PDB entry 6CR6 | X-ray diffraction, 2.10 A resolution | chains P and A of the 4 polymer chains in the assembly

# Chain P
Molecule: Primer Strand
Sequence (10 nucleotides; each row starts with the number of its first residue):
     1 GCTGATGCGC
Modified positions: DOC (2',3'-dideoxycytidine-5'-monophosphate) at position 10
Metal / ion sites: Na+: DG9 (shared with Thr-101(A), Val-103(A), Ile-106(A) of chain A)

# Chain A
Molecule: DNA polymerase beta
From: Homo sapiens
Notes: EC 2.7.7.7, 4.2.99.-
UniProtKB: P06746 (DPOLB_HUMAN); numbering as in UniProt (aligned over 1-335)
Amino-acid sequence (335 residues; numbered 1 to 335; the number before each row is that of its first residue):
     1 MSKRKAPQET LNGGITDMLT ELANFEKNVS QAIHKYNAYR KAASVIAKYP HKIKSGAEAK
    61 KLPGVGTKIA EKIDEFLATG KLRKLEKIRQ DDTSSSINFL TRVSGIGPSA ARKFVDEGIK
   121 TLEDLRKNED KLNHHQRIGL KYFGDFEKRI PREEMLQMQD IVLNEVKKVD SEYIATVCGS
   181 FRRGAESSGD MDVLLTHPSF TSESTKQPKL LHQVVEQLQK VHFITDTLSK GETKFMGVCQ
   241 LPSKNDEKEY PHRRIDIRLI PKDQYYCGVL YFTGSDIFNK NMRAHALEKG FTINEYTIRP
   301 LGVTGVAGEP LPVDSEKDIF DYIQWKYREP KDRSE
Not modelled in the structure: 1-9
Curated features (UniProtKB/Swiss-Prot):
  - region: Arg-183 to Asp-192 (DNA-binding)
  - active site: Lys-72 (Nucleophile)
  - binding site (K(+)): Lys-60, Leu-62, Val-65, Thr-101, Val-103, Ile-106
  - binding site (Na(+)): Lys-60, Leu-62, Val-65, Thr-101, Val-103, Ile-106
  - binding site (dATP): Arg-149, Ser-180, Arg-183, Gly-189, Asp-190
  - binding site (dCTP): Arg-149, Ser-180, Arg-183, Gly-189, Asp-190
  - binding site (dGTP): Arg-149, Ser-180, Arg-183, Gly-189, Asp-190, Asp-192
  - binding site (dTTP): Arg-149, Ser-180, Arg-183, Gly-189, Asp-190
  - binding site (Mg(2+)): Asp-190, Asp-192, Asp-256
  - modified residue: Lys-72 (N6-acetyllysine), Arg-83 (Omega-N-methylarginine), Arg-152 (Omega-N-methylarginine)
  - cross-link (Glycyl lysine isopeptide (Lys-Gly)): Lys-41 (interchain with G-Cter in ubiquitin), Lys-61 (interchain with G-Cter in ubiquitin), Lys-81 (interchain with G-Cter in ubiquitin)
  - natural variant: Leu-22 (L22P: Found in a gastric cancer sample; uncertain significance), Tyr-39 (Y39C: Found in a gastric cancer sample; uncertain significance), Gly-118 (G118V: Decreased DNA-directed DNA polymerase activity), Arg-137 (R137Q: Decreased function in base-excision repair), Arg-149 (R149I: Decreased DNA-directed DNA polymerase activity), Asp-160 (D160N: Found in a gastric cancer sample; uncertain significance), Cys-239 (C239R: Found in a gastric cancer sample; uncertain significance), Lys-289 (K289M: Found in a colon cancer sample; uncertain significance), Asn-294 (N294D: Found in a gastric cancer sample; uncertain significance), Glu-295 (E295K: Found in a gastric cancer sample; uncertain significance)
  - mutagenesis: Phe-25 (F25W: No effect on 5'-dRP lyase activity. Decreased ssDNA binding), His-34 (H34G: Decreased 5'-dRP lyase activity. Decreased ssDNA binding), Lys-35 (K35A: Decreased 5'-dRP lyase activity. Decreased ssDNA binding. Loss of 5'-dRP lyase activity; when associated with A-68 and A-72. Decreased ssDNA binding; when associated with A-68 and A-72 ...), Tyr-39 (Y39F: No effect on 5'-dRP lyase activity; Y39Q: Abolishes DNA polymerase and 5'-dRP lyase activity), Lys-41 (K41R: Abolishes ubiquitination; when associated with R-61 and R-81), Lys-60 (K60A: Decreased 5'-dRP lyase activity. Decreased ssDNA binding), Lys-61 (K61R: Abolishes ubiquitination; when associated with R-41 and R-81), Lys-68 (K68A: No effect on 5'-dRP lyase activity. Decreased ssDNA binding. Loss of 5'-dRP lyase activity; when associated with A-35 and A-72. Decreased ssDNA binding; when associated with A-35 and A-72 ...), Glu-71 (E71Q: No effect on 5'-dRP lyase activity. No effect on structure shown by circular dichroism. No effect on ssDNA binding), Lys-72 (K72A: Severely reduced 5'-dRP lyase activity. Does not affect ssDNA binding. Loss of 5'-dRP lyase activity; when associated with A-35 and A-68. Decreased ssDNA binding ...), Glu-75 (E75A: Slightly decreased 5'-dRP lyase activity. Decreased ssDNA binding. No effect on structure shown by circular dichroism), Lys-81 (K81R: Abolishes ubiquitination; when associated with R-41 and R-61), 5 further mutagenesis entries in UniProt
Metal / ion sites: Na+ site 1: Lys-60, Leu-62, Val-65 (shared with 1 residue of chain D); Na+ site 2: Thr-101, Val-103, Ile-106 (shared with DG9(P) of chain P); Mg2+: Asp-190, Asp-192 (together with HGV); Na+ site 3: Asp-190, Asp-192, Asp-256 (together with HGV)
Residues lining bound ligands: HGV (2'-deoxy-5'-O-[(R)-hydroxy({(R)-hydroxy[(1S)-1-phosphonoethyl]phosphoryl}oxy)phosphoryl]adenosine): Arg-149, Gly-179, Ser-180, Arg-183, Ser-188, Gly-189, Asp-190, Asp-192, Tyr-271, Phe-272, Thr-273, Gly-274, Ser-275, Asp-276, Asn-279, Arg-283

# Interface between chain P and chain A
Contacting residue pairs (16; chain P residue first):
  DG7(P) with Ser-109(A), phosphate contact
  DC8(P) with Gly-105(A), sugar contact; Gly-107(A), hydrogen bond to the phosphate; Pro-108(A), phosphate contact; Ser-109(A), hydrogen bond to the phosphate; Ala-110(A), hydrogen bond to the phosphate
  DG9(P) with Val-103(A), phosphate contact; Ser-104(A), phosphate contact; Gly-105(A), hydrogen bond to the phosphate; Ile-106(A), phosphate contact; His-135(A), sugar contact; Lys-234(A), base contact; Arg-254(A), phosphate contact
  DOC_10(P) with Arg-254(A), salt bridge to the phosphate; Asp-256(A), sugar contact; Tyr-271(A), hydrogen bond to the base
Other interface residues (no listed pair), chain A (16 interface residues in all): Asp-190, Met-236, Phe-272

# Overview
The interface between chain P and chain A involves 4 residues on one side and 16 on the other; the contacts
include 5 hydrogen bonds and 1 salt bridge. Polar contacts include DOC_10(P)/Tyr-271(A), DC8(P)/Gly-107(A) and
DC8(P)/Ser-109(A). Chain A binds compound HGV.
Chain P is Primer Strand and chain A is DNA polymerase beta (Homo sapiens); the structure, Ternary complex
crystal structure of DNA polymerase Beta with a dideoxy terminated primer with CH-CH3, beta ..., was
determined by X-ray diffraction (same publication as 6BEL, 6BEM, 6CR3, 6CR4, 6CR5, 6CR7 and 20 further
entries).
